4ZDE - chains B and C of the 3 polymer chains in the assembly; structure by X-ray diffraction, 2.10 A resolution.

== Chain B (and C) ==
Protein: 3,2-trans-enoyl-CoA isomerase
Organism: Saccharomyces cerevisiae
Notes: EC 5.3.3.8; chain C of this document is another copy of the same molecule, construct and numbering; everything in this record applies to it too
UniProtKB: Q05871 (ECI1_YEAST); residue numbers follow UniProt; this construct covers 1-280
Chain sequence (300 residues; numbered -19 to 280; the number before each row is that of its first residue; numbers below 1 keep their minus sign (Met-19 is residue -19)):
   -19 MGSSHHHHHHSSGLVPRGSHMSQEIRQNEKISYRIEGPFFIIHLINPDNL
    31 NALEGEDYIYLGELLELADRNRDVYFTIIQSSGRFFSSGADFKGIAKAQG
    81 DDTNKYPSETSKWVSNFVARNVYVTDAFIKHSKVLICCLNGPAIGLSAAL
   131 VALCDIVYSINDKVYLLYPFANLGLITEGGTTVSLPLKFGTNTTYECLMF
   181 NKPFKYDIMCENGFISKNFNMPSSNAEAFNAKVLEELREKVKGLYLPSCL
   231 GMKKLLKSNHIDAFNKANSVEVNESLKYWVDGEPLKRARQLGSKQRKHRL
Disordered / not traced: -19 to 3, 75-84, 271-280 (chain C: -19 to 3, 75-84, 270-280)
Sequence notes: initiating methionine (-19); expression tag (-18 to 0); conflict Ile25 (Met in Q05871); engineered mutation Ala268 (Phe in Q05871)
Swiss-Prot annotation at these positions:
  - motif: His278 to Leu280 (Microbody targeting signal)
  - active site: Glu158 (Proton donor/acceptor)
  - binding site (substrate): Ser68 to Phe72, Leu126
  - mutagenesis: Glu158 (E158A: Loss of activity)

== How chain B and chain C interact ==
Pairs across the interface (61):
  Phe56(B) with Phe180(C), hydrophobic
  Val114(B) with Met179(C), hydrophobic
  Cys134(B) with Asn172(C)
  Asp135(B) with Asn172(C); Tyr175(C)
  Ile136(B) with Tyr175(C), hydrophobic; Glu176(C); Phe180(C), hydrophobic
  Tyr138(B) with Glu176(C), hydrogen bond; Phe180(C)
  Lys168(B) with Thr171(C); Asn172(C), hydrogen bond
  Gly193(B) with Asn172(C); Thr173(C)
  Phe194(B) with Asn172(C), hydrogen bond (backbone-side chain)
  Ser196(B) with Asn172(C); Glu176(C)
  Leu217(B) with Phe180(C), hydrophobic
  Lys220(B) with Glu176(C), salt bridge; Phe180(C)
  Gly223(B) with Asn152(C); Arg267(C), hydrogen bond (backbone-side chain)
  Leu224(B) with Ala151(C); Asn152(C); Met179(C); Phe180(C), hydrophobic; Asn181(C); Arg267(C)
  Tyr225(B) with Ala151(C), hydrogen bond (backbone-backbone); Gly154(C); Asp261(C); Glu263(C); Arg267(C)
  Pro227(B) with Tyr258(C), hydrogen bond (backbone-side chain)
  Ser228(B) with Phe150(C); Ala151(C); Gly154(C); Leu155(C), hydrogen bond (side chain-backbone)
  Cys229(B) with Met179(C), hydrogen bond (side chain-backbone)
  Gly231(B) with Ile156(C); Tyr258(C)
  Met232(B) with Phe150(C), hydrophobic; Ala151(C), hydrophobic; Ile156(C), hydrophobic; Thr157(C); Leu178(C); Met179(C), hydrophobic
  Lys233(B) with Tyr175(C)
  Lys234(B) with Glu254(C), salt bridge
  Leu235(B) with Ile156(C), hydrophobic; Thr157(C); Thr162(C); Val250(C), hydrophobic
  Leu236(B) with Thr162(C); Pro166(C), hydrophobic; Tyr175(C)
  Lys237(B) with Tyr175(C)
  Ser238(B) with Lys246(C), hydrogen bond (backbone-side chain)
  Asn239(B) with Thr162(C), hydrogen bond (side chain-backbone); Val163(C); Pro166(C)
Other interface residues (no listed pair), chain B (31 interface residues in all): Ile116, Val137, Leu167, Val221
Other interface residues (no listed pair), chain C (29 interface residues in all): Thr174, Lys182, Glu251

== Overview ==
Chain B and chain C form an interface of 31 and 29 residues respectively, with 10 hydrogen bonds and 2 salt
bridges. Polar contacts include Lys220(B)-Glu176(C), Lys234(B)-Glu254(C) and Tyr138(B)-Glu176(C).
Both chains are 3,2-trans-enoyl-CoA isomerase (Saccharomyces cerevisiae). Entry 4ZDE (Crystal structure of
yeast D3,D2-enoyl-CoA isomerase F268A mutant) was determined by X-ray diffraction, deposited together with
4ZDB, 4ZDC, 4ZDD and 4ZDF.
